PDB entry 6IQW | electron microscopy, 3.35 A resolution | chains F and I of the 7 polymer chains in the assembly

[Chain F]
Name: Csm5
Source organism: Thermococcus onnurineus (strain NA1)
UniProt: B6YWC2 (B6YWC2_THEON); residue numbers follow UniProt; this construct covers 1-397
Sequence (397 residues; row label = number of the first residue in the row):
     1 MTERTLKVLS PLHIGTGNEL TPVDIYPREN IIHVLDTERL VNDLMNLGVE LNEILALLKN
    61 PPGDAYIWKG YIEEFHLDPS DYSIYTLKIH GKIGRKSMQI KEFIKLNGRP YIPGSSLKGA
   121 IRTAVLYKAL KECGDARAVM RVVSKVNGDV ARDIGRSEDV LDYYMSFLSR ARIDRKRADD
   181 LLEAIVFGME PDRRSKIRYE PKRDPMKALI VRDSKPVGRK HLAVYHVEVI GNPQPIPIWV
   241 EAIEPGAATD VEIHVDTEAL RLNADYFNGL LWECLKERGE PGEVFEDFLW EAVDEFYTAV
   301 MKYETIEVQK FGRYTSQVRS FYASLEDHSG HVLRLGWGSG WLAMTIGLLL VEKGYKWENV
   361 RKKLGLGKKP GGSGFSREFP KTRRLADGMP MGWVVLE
Unresolved in the structure: 1, 92-96, 337-380, 397
Cystine bridges: Cys133-Cys274

[Chain I]
Molecule: 24-nt RNA strand
Source organism: Thermococcus onnurineus (strain NA1)
Sequence (24 nucleotides; row label = number of the first residue in the row):
     1 GUGGAAAGUG GCCCGAAACC CUUC

[Chain F / chain I interface]
Residue-residue contacts - 23 pairs, chain F then chain I:
  Ile14(F) - U22(I)  phosphate contact
  Gly15(F) - C21(I)  hydrogen bond to the sugar
  Gly15(F) - U22(I)  hydrogen bond to the phosphate
  Thr16(F) - C21(I)  hydrogen bond to the sugar
  Ser115(F) - C20(I)  phosphate contact
  Ser115(F) - C21(I)  hydrogen bond to the phosphate
  Ser116(F) - C20(I)  hydrogen bond to the sugar
  Ser116(F) - C21(I)  hydrogen bond to the phosphate
  Lys118(F) - C19(I)  salt bridge to the phosphate
  Gly119(F) - C20(I)  phosphate contact
  Ala120(F) - C20(I)  base contact
  Arg122(F) - C19(I)  salt bridge to the phosphate
  Tyr199(F) - A18(I)  hydrogen bond to the sugar
  Pro201(F) - A17(I)  hydrogen bond to the sugar
  Pro201(F) - A18(I)  base contact
  Lys202(F) - A17(I)  sugar contact
  Lys207(F) - A18(I)  sugar contact
  Arg334(F) - C20(I)  base contact
  Leu335(F) - C20(I)  base contact
  Gly336(F) - U22(I)  phosphate contact
  Gly336(F) - U23(I)  phosphate contact
  Thr382(F) - C24(I)  phosphate contact
  Arg384(F) - U23(I)  salt bridge to the phosphate
Also at the interface, not in a pair above, chain F (23 interface residues in all): His13, Pro113, Thr123, Glu183, Met206

[Summary]
23 residues of chain F and 8 residues of chain I are in contact, with 8 hydrogen bonds and 3 salt bridges.
Among the polar pairs are Gly15(F)-C21(I), Thr16(F)-C21(I) and Ser116(F)-C20(I).
Chain F is Csm5 and chain I is a 24-nt RNA strand, both from Thermococcus onnurineus (strain NA1); the
structure, Cryo-EM structure of Csm effector complex, was determined by electron microscopy.
